Entry 8HH4 (electron microscopy, 3.10 A resolution); this record covers chains C and D of the 7 polymer chains in the assembly.

== Chain C ==
Protein: ATP synthase subunit alpha
From: Bacillus sp. PS3
Notes: EC 7.1.2.2
UniProt: A0A0M3VGF9 (A0A0M3VGF9_BACP3); residue numbers follow UniProt; this construct covers 1-502
Amino-acid sequence (502 residues; each row starts with the number of its first residue):
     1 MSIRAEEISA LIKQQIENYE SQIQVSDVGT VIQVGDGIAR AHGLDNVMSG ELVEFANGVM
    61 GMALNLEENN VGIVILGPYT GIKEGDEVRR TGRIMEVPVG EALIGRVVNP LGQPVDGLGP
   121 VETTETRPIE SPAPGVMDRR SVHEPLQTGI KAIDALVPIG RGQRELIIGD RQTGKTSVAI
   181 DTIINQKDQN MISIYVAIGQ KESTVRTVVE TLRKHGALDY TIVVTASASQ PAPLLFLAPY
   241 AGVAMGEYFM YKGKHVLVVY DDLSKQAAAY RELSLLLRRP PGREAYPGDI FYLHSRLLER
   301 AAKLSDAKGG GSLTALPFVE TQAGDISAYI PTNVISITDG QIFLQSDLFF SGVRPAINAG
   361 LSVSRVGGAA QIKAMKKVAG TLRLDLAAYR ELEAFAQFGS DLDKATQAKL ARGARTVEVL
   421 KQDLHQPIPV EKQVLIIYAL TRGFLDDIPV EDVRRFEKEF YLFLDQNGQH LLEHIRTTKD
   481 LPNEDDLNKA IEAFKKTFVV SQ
Disordered / not traced: 1-23, 502
Differences from the reference sequence: conflict Pro132 (Arg in A0A0M3VGF9), Ser193 (Cys in A0A0M3VGF9), Phe463 (Trp in A0A0M3VGF9)
Ion coordination: Mg2+: Thr176 (together with ATP)
Residues lining bound ligands: ATP (adenosine-5'-triphosphate): Asp170, Arg171, Gln172, Thr173, Gly174, Lys175, Thr176, Ser177, Phe349, Arg354, Pro355, Gln422, Asp423, Leu424

== Chain D ==
Protein: ATP synthase subunit beta
From: Bacillus sp. PS3
Notes: EC 7.1.2.2
UniProt: A0A0M4U1P9 (A0A0M4U1P9_BACP3); residues 1-473 here = UniProt positions 1-473
Amino-acid sequence (484 residues; each row starts with the number of its first residue; numbers below 1 keep their minus sign (Met-10 is residue -10)):
   -10 MHHHHHHHHH HMTRGRVIQV MGPVVDVKFE NGHLPAIYNA LKIQHKARNE NEVDIDLTLE
    50 VALHLGDDTV RTIAMASTDG LIRGMEVIDT GAPISVPVGE VTLGRVFNVL GEPIDLEGDI
   110 PADARRDPIH RPAPKFEELA TEVEILETGI KVVDLLAPYI KGGKIGLFGG AGVGKTVLIQ
   170 ELIHNIAQEH GGISVFAGVG ERTREGNDLY HEMKDSGVIS KTAMVFGQMN EPPGARMRVA
   230 LTGLTMAEYF RDEQGQDVLL FIDNIFRFTQ AGSEVSALLG RMPSAVGYQP TLATEMGQLQ
   290 ERITSTAKGS ITSIQAIYVP ADDYTDPAPA TTFSHLDATT NLERKLAEMG IYPAVDPLAS
   350 TSRALAPEIV GEEHYQVARK VQQTLQRYKE LQDIIAILGM DELSDEDKLV VHRARRIQFF
   410 LSQNFHVAEQ FTGQPGSYVP VKETVRGFKE ILEGKYDHLP EDAFRLVGRI EEVVEKAKAM
   470 GVEV
Disordered / not traced: -10 to 0, 472-473
Differences from the reference sequence: initiating methionine (-10); expression tag (-9 to 0)
Ion coordination: Mg2+: Thr165 (together with ADP, phosphate ion)
Residues lining bound ligands: ADP (adenosine-5'-diphosphate): Gly159, Ala160, Gly161, Val162, Gly163, Lys164, Thr165, Val166, Tyr341, Phe414, Ala417, Phe420, Thr421

== Chain C / chain D interface ==
Residue-residue contacts (71):
  Gly43(C) with Arg72(D)
  Leu44(C) with Arg72(D), hydrogen bond (backbone-side chain)
  Asp45(C) with Arg72(D)
  Asn46(C) with Ile71(D)
  Val47(C) with Leu70(D); Ile71(D); Arg72(D)
  Met48(C) with Val42(D), hydrophobic; Gly69(D); Leu70(D); Ile71(D), hydrophobic
  Ser49(C) with Gly69(D); Leu70(D), hydrogen bond (backbone-backbone)
  Asn65(C) with Val9(D); Met10(D), hydrogen bond
  Leu66(C) with Ile7(D); Gln8(D); Val9(D), hydrogen bond (backbone-backbone); Arg72(D)
  Glu67(C) with Arg72(D), hydrogen bond (backbone-side chain)
  Glu68(C) with Ile7(D)
  Val71(C) with Arg72(D)
  Arg90(C) with Asn40(D), hydrogen bond (side chain-backbone)
  Thr91(C) with Asn40(D)
  Gly92(C) with Asn40(D)
  Val136(C) with Thr192(D); Gly195(D); Asn196(D), hydrogen bond (backbone-side chain)
  Met137(C) with Ile103(D); Asp104(D); Leu105(D), hydrophobic; Tyr199(D), hydrophobic
  Arg139(C) with Thr192(D); Asn196(D), hydrogen bond (backbone-side chain)
  Ser141(C) with Asp197(D)
  Arg164(C) with Arg191(D)
  Pro280(C) with Ala266(D)
  Arg283(C) with Val275(D)
  Gly288(C) with Glu263(D)
  Phe291(C) with Arg225(D); Glu263(D)
  Tyr292(C) with Asn219(D); Glu220(D); Glu263(D)
  Ser295(C) with Met218(D)
  Glu299(C) with Thr192(D), hydrogen bond; Met218(D); Asn219(D)
  Asn333(C) with Gln259(D)
  Ile335(C) with Tyr307(D)
  Ser336(C) with Arg191(D), hydrogen bond (backbone-side chain); Met218(D)
  Ile337(C) with Arg191(D), hydrogen bond (backbone-side chain)
  Asp339(C) with Arg193(D), salt bridge
  Gly360(C) with Arg333(D), hydrogen bond (backbone-side chain)
  Ser362(C) with Arg333(D), hydrogen bond (backbone-side chain)
  Val363(C) with Ala160(D); Arg333(D)
  Arg365(C) with Ala160(D); Gly161(D); Arg191(D)
  Val366(C) with Arg193(D)
  Arg383(C) with Arg333(D); Glu337(D), salt bridge
  Leu384(C) with Glu337(D); Met338(D)
  Phe395(C) with Ala385(D), hydrophobic
  Phe398(C) with Ile386(D), hydrophobic
  Gly399(C) with Ala385(D)
  Leu402(C) with Ile384(D); Gly388(D)
Interface residues without a listed pair, chain C (57 interface residues in all): Leu64, Pro134, Gly135, Val142, Arg279, Asp289, Arg296, Ile326, Tyr329, Thr338, Gln341, Ala359, Leu361, Glu391
Interface residues without a listed pair, chain D (57 interface residues in all): Gly11, Pro12, Arg37, Glu39, Glu41, Ser66, Thr67, Asp68, Glu190, Glu194, Gln217, Pro221, Leu267, Gly269, Gly276, Ala310, Gln381, Asp382, Leu387

== In short ==
Chain C and chain D each contribute 57 residues to their interface; the contacts include 13 hydrogen bonds and
2 salt bridges. Among the polar pairs are Asp339(C)-Arg193(D), Arg383(C)-Glu337(D) and Leu44(C)-Arg72(D).
Ligands of chain C: ATP. Bound to chain D: ADP.
Chain C is ATP synthase subunit alpha and chain D is ATP synthase subunit beta, both from Bacillus sp. PS3;
the structure, F1 domain of FoF1-ATPase from Bacillus PS3,101 degrees, highATP, was determined by electron
microscopy, deposited together with 8HH1, 8HH2, 8HH3, 8HH5, 8HH6, 8HH7 and 5 further entries.
